Entry 8RAS (electron microscopy, 2.62 A resolution); this record covers chains D and Y of the 23 polymer chains in the assembly.

# Chain D
Molecule: DNA-directed RNA polymerase subunit beta'
Source organism: Sinapis alba
Notes: EC 2.7.7.6
UniProt: A0A6C0M5W0 (A0A6C0M5W0_SINAL); numbering as in UniProt (aligned over 1-680)
Sequence (680 residues; numbered 1 to 680; the number before each row is that of its first residue):
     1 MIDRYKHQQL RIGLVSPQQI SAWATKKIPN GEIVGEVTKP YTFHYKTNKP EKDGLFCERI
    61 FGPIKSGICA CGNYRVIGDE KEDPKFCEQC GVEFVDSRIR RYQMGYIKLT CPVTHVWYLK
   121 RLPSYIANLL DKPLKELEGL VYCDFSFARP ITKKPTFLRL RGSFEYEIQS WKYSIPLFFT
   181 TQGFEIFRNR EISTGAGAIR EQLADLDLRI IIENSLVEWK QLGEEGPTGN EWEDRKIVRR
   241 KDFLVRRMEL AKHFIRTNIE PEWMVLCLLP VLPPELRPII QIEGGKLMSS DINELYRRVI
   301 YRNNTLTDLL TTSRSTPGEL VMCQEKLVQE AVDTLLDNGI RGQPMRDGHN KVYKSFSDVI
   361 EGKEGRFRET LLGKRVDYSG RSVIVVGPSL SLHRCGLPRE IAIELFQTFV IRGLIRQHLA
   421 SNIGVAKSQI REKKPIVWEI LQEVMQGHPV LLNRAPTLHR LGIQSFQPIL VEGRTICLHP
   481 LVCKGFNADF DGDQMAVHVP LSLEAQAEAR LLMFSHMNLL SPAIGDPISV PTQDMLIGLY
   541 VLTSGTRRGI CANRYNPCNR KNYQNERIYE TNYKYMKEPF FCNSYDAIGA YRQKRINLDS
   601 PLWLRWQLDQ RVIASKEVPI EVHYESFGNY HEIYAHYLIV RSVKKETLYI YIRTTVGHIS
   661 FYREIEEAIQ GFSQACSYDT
Unresolved in the structure: 26-34, 65-97, 226-233, 279-290, 311-320, 559-577, 677-680
Ion coordination: Mg2+: Asp489, Asp491, Asp493 (shared with 1 residue of chain Z)

# Chain Y
Molecule: 81-nt DNA strand
Sequence (81 nucleotides; numbered 1 to 81; the number before each row is that of its first residue):
     1 GGCTTTCGCT TTCGCGTCTC TCTAAAATTG CAGTCCCGCG CGCCGTAGGA CGTACTGACC
    61 TCCATTTTAG GAACCAAATA A
Unresolved in the structure: 1-11, 52-81

# Interface between chain D and chain Y
Pairs across the interface - 20 pairs, chain D then chain Y:
  Arg121(D) with DA32(Y), phosphate contact; DG33(Y), salt bridge to the phosphate
  Asp234(D) with DA25(Y), hydrogen bond to the phosphate; DA26(Y), hydrogen bond to the phosphate
  Arg235(D) with DA25(Y), sugar contact; DA26(Y), hydrogen bond to the phosphate; DA27(Y), hydrogen bond to the base
  Lys236(D) with DA24(Y), salt bridge to the phosphate; DA25(Y), base contact
  Ile237(D) with DA25(Y), phosphate contact
  Ile340(D) with DA32(Y), phosphate contact
  His349(D) with DT46(Y), salt bridge to the phosphate; DA47(Y), sugar contact
  Lys363(D) with DC36(Y), salt bridge to the phosphate; DC37(Y), salt bridge to the phosphate
  Arg368(D) with DT34(Y), phosphate contact; DC35(Y), salt bridge to the phosphate
  Arg375(D) with DC39(Y), salt bridge to the phosphate
  Arg381(D) with DC39(Y), sugar contact
  Ala455(D) with DG38(Y), sugar contact
Also at the interface, not in a pair above, chain D (14 interface residues in all): Gly339, Pro456
Also at the interface, not in a pair above, chain Y (15 interface residues in all): DT23

# Summary
The interface between chain D and chain Y involves 14 residues on one side and 15 on the other; the contacts
include 4 hydrogen bonds and 7 salt bridges. Polar contacts include Arg235(D)-DA27(Y), Asp234(D)-DA25(Y) and
Asp234(D)-DA26(Y). Asp489(D), Asp491(D) and Asp493(D) coordinate Mg2+.
Chain D is DNA-directed RNA polymerase subunit beta' (Sinapis alba) and chain Y is an 81-nt DNA strand; the
structure, Plastid-encoded RNA polymerase transcription elongation complex, was determined by electron
microscopy together with 8R5O, 8R6S and 8RDJ from the same study.
